PDB entry 6MAM | X-ray diffraction, 4.10 A resolution (low resolution: residue-level contacts below are approximate; hydrogen-bond / salt-bridge calls are withheld) | chains D and K of the 12 polymer chains in the assembly

[Chain D]
Protein: ADI-15946 Fab Light Chain
Organism: Homo sapiens
Notes: antibody fragment or engineered binder
Amino-acid sequence (216 residues; each row starts with the number of its first residue):
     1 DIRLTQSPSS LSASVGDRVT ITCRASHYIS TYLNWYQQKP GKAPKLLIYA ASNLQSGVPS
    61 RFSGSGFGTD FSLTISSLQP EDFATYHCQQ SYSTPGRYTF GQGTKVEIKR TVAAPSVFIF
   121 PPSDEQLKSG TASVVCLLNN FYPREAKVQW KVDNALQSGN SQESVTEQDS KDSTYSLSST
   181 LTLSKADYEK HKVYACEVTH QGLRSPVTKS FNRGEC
Not modelled in the structure: 216
Cystine bridges: Cys23-Cys88, Cys136-Cys196

[Chain K]
Protein: Envelope glycoprotein
Organism: Zaire ebolavirus (strain Mayinga-76)
Reference sequence: Q05320 (VGP_EBOZM); the construct lacks a stretch of the UniProt sequence, so the offset changes along the chain: 32-226 = UniProt 32-226; 227-265 = UniProt 463-501
Amino-acid sequence (234 residues; row label = number of the first residue in the row):
    32 SIPLGVIHNS TLQVSDVDKL VCRDKLSSTN QLRSVGLNLE GNGVATDVPS ATKRWGFRSG
    92 VPPKVVNYEA GEWAENCYNL EIKKPDGSEC LPAAPDGIRG FPRCRYVHKV SGTGPCAGDF
   152 AFHKEGAFFL YDRLASTVIY RGTTFAEGVV AFLILPQAKK DFFSSHPLRE PVNATEDPSS
   212 GYYSTTIRYQ ATGFGNTHHQ DTGEESASSG KLGLITNTIA GVAGLITGGR RTRR
Not modelled in the structure: 188-265
Cystine bridges: Cys108-Cys135, Cys121-Cys147
Swiss-Prot annotation at these positions:
  - site: Leu57 (Involved in receptor recognition and/or post-binding events), Leu63 (Involved in receptor recognition and/or post-binding events), Arg64 (Involved in receptor recognition and/or post-binding events), Phe88 (Involved in receptor recognition and/or post-binding events), Lys95 (Involved in receptor recognition and/or post-binding events), Ile170 (Involved in receptor recognition and/or post-binding events), Arg265 (Cleavage)
  - glycosylation (N-linked (GlcNAc...) asparagine): Asn40, Asn204

[Chain D / chain K interface]
Residue-residue contacts (4):
  Tyr28(D) with Glu106(K); Arg136(K); Tyr137(K)
  Ser30(D) with Glu106(K)
Other interface residues (no listed pair), chain D (4 interface residues in all): Phe67, Tyr92
Other interface residues (no listed pair), chain K (4 interface residues in all): Trp104

[Overview]
The chain D/chain K interface involves 4 residues from each chain.
Here chain D is ADI-15946 Fab Light Chain (Homo sapiens) and chain K is Envelope glycoprotein (Zaire
ebolavirus (strain Mayinga-76)). Entry 6MAM (Cleaved Ebola GP in complex with a broadly neutralizing human
antibody, ADI-15946) was determined by X-ray diffraction.
